3NID - chains A and L of the 4 polymer chains in the assembly; structure by X-ray diffraction, 2.30 A resolution.

Chain A:
Protein: Integrin alpha-IIb
Organism: Homo sapiens
Notes: fragment: Integrin alpha-IIb, residues 32-488
UniProt: P08514 (ITA2B_HUMAN); residues 1-457 here correspond to UniProt positions 32-488 (UniProt number = residue number + 31)
Chain sequence (457 residues; numbered 1 to 457; the number before each row is that of its first residue):
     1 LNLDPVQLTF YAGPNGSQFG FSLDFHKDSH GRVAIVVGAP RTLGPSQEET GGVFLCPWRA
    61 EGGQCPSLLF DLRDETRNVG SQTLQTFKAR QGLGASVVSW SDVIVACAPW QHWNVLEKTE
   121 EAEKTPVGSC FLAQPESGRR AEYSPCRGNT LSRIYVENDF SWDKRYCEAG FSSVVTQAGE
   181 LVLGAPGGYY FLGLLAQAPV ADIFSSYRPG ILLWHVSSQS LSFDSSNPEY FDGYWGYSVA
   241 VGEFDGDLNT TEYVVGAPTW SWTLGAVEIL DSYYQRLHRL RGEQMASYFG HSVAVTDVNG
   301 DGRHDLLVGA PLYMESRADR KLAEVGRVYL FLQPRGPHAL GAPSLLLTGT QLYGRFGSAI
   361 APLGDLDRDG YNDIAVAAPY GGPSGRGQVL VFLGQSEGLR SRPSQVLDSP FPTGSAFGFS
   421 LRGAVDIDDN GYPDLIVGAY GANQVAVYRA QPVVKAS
Not modelled in the structure: 455-457
Cystine bridges: Cys-56/Cys-65, Cys-107/Cys-130, Cys-146/Cys-167
Ion coordination: Ca2+ site 1: Glu-243, Asp-245, Asp-247, Thr-250, Glu-252; Ca2+ site 2: Asp-297, Asn-299, Asp-301, Arg-303, Asp-305; Ca2+ site 3: Asp-365, Asp-367, Asp-369, Tyr-371, Asp-373; Ca2+ site 4: Asp-426, Asp-428, Asn-430, Tyr-432, Asp-434
Curated features (UniProtKB/Swiss-Prot):
  - binding site (Ca(2+)): Glu-243, Asp-245, Asp-247, Thr-250, Glu-252, Asp-297, Asn-299, Asp-301, Arg-303, Asp-305, Asp-365, Asp-367, Asp-369, Tyr-371, Asp-373, Asp-426, Asp-428, Asn-430, Tyr-432, Asp-434
  - glycosylation (N-linked (GlcNAc...) asparagine): Asn-15, Asn-249
What the authors report for this chain:
  - specificity-determining residues: Tyr-190, Asp-232
  - mutagenesis - Y190F (Kd 80muM), D232H (Kd 1000muM): decreased binding to RUC-1
  - mutagenesis - Y190F, D232H: unchanged binding to Fibrinogen

Chain L:
Protein: Monoclonal antibody 10E5 light chain
Organism: Mus musculus
Notes: antibody fragment or engineered binder
Chain sequence (214 residues; numbered 1 to 214; the number before each row is that of its first residue):
     1 DILMTQSPSS MSVSLGDTVS ITCHASQGIS SNIGWLQQKP GKSFMGLIYY GTNLVDGVPS
    61 RFSGSGSGAD YSLTISSLDS EDFADYYCVQ YAQLPYTFGG GTKLEIKRAD AAPTVSIFPP
   121 SSEQLTSGGA SVVCFLNNFY PKDINVKWKI DGSERQNGVL NSWTDQDSKD STYSMSSTLT
   181 LTKDEYERHN SYTCEATHKT STSPIVKSFN RNEC
Cystine bridges: Cys-23/Cys-88, Cys-134/Cys-194

Chain A / chain L interface:
Residue-residue contacts (19; chain A residue first):
  Arg-77(A) with Asn-32(L), hydrogen bond; Tyr-50(L); Tyr-91(L)
  Asn-78(A) with Ser-30(L); Asn-32(L), hydrogen bond (backbone-side chain)
  Val-79(A) with Asn-32(L); Tyr-91(L); Ala-92(L)
  Gly-80(A) with Tyr-91(L), hydrogen bond (backbone-backbone); Ala-92(L), hydrogen bond (backbone-backbone); Leu-94(L)
  Ser-81(A) with Ala-92(L), hydrogen bond (backbone-backbone); Gln-93(L); Leu-94(L), hydrogen bond (side chain-backbone)
  Arg-208(A) with Tyr-49(L); Asn-53(L)
  Pro-209(A) with Tyr-50(L)
  Gly-210(A) with Tyr-50(L)
  Ile-211(A) with Tyr-50(L), hydrophobic
Also at the interface, not in a pair above, chain L (10 interface residues in all): Asp-56

Overview:
The interface between chain A and chain L involves 9 residues on one side and 10 on the other; the contacts
include 6 hydrogen bonds. Polar pairs include Arg-77(A)/Asn-32(L), Asn-78(A)/Asn-32(L) and
Ser-81(A)/Leu-94(L). The paper reports that Y190F and D232H of chain A reduce binding to RUC-1; specificity
determinants Tyr-190(A) and Asp-232(A).
Chain A is Integrin alpha-IIb (Homo sapiens) and chain L is Monoclonal antibody 10E5 light chain (Mus
musculus); the structure, The Closed Headpiece of Integrin alphaIIB beta3 and its Complex with an alpahIIB
beta3 -Specific Antagonist ..., was determined by X-ray diffraction (same publication as 3NIF and 3NIG).
